2DDF - chain A; structure by X-ray diffraction, 1.70 A resolution.

Chain A:
Name: Adam 17
Source organism: Homo sapiens
Notes: EC 3.4.24.86
UniProtKB: P78536 (ADA17_HUMAN); residue numbers follow UniProt; this construct covers 218-474
Chain sequence (257 residues; numbered 218 to 474; the number before each row is that of its first residue):
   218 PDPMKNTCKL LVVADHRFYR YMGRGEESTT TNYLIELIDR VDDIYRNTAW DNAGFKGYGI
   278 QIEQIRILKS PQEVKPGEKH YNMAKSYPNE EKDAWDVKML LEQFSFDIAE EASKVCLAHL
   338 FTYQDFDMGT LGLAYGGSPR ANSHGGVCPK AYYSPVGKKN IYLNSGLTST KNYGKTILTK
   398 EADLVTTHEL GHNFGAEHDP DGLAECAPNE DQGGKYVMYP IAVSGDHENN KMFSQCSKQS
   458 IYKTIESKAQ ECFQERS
Disordered / not traced: 357-360
Disulfides: C225-C333, C365-C469, C423-C453
Differences from the reference sequence: engineered mutation A266 (Ser in P78536), G353 (Val in P78536), Q452 (Asn in P78536)
Ion coordination: Ca2+: D342, F343, N389; Zn2+: H405, H409, H415 (together with TAPI-2)
Residues lining bound ligands: TAPI-2 (INN; N-{(2R)-2-[2-(hydroxyamino)-2-oxoethyl]-4-methylpentanoyl}-3-methyl-L-valyl-N-(2-aminoethyl)-L-alaninamide): M345, G346, T347, L348, G349, L350, N389, Y390, V402, H405, E406, H409, H415, Y436, P437, I438, A439
Curated features (UniProtKB/Swiss-Prot):
  - active site: E406
  - binding site (Zn(2+)): H405, H409, H415
  - glycosylation: N264 (N-linked (GlcNAc...) asparagine)

Summary:
Chain A binds TAPI-2. H405, H409 and H415 coordinate Zn2+. D342, F343 and N389 coordinate Ca2+. UniProt lists
active-site residue E406 and 3 Zn2+-binding residues.
Chain A is Adam 17 (Homo sapiens); the structure, Crystal structure of TACE in complex with TAPI-2, was
determined by X-ray diffraction (same publication as 2FV9).
